PDB entry 2ONK | X-ray diffraction, 3.10 A resolution | chains D and E of the 5 polymer chains in the assembly

[Chain D]
Name: Molybdate/tungstate ABC transporter, permease protein
Source organism: Archaeoglobus fulgidus
UniProtKB: O30143 (O30143_ARCFU); residue numbers follow UniProt; this construct covers 1-261
Amino-acid sequence (284 residues; each row starts with the number of its first residue; numbers below 1 keep their minus sign (Met-22 is residue -22)):
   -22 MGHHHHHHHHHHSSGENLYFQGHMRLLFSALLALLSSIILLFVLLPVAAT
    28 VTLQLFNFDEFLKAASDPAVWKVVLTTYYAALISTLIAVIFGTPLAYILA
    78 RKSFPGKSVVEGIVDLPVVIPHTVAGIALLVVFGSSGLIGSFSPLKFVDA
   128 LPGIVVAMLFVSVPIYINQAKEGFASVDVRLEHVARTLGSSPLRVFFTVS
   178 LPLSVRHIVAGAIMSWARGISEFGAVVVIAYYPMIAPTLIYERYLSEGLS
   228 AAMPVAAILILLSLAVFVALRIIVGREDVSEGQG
Not modelled in the structure: -22 to 0, 253-261
Sequence notes: cloning artifact (-22 to -21, -10 to 0); expression tag (-20 to -11)

[Chain E]
Name: Molybdate/tungstate binding protein
Source organism: Archaeoglobus fulgidus
UniProtKB: O30142 (Y094_ARCFU); residues 32-342 here = UniProt positions 32-342
Amino-acid sequence (314 residues; numbered 29 to 342; the number before each row is that of its first residue):
    29 GHMNVKLKVFHAGSLTEPMKAFKRAFEEKHPNVEVQTEAAGSAATIRKVT
    79 ELGRKADVIATADYTLIQKMMYPEFANWTIMFAKNQIVLAYRNDSRYADE
   129 INSQNWYEILKRPDVRFGFSNPNDDPCGYRSLMAIQLAELYYNDPTIFDE
   179 LVAKNSNLRFSEDNGSYVLRMPSSERIEINKSKIMIRSMEMELIHLVESG
   229 ELDYFFIYKSVAKQHGFNFVELPVEIDLSSPDYAELYSKVKVVLANGKEV
   279 TGKPIVYGITIPKNAENRELAVEFVKLVISEEGQEILRELGQEPLVPPRA
   329 DTAVPSLKAMVEVS
Not modelled in the structure: 29-31
Sequence notes: cloning artifact (29-31)
Ion coordination: tungstate(VI)ion W: Asp153, Glu218; Mg2+: Glu167, Asp177
Residues lining bound ligands: tungstate(VI)ion (WO4): Ala40, Gly41, Ser42, Leu43, Ala68, Gly69, Ser70, Ala90, Asp153, Pro154, Cys155, Met217, Glu218, Tyr236, Tyr285
UniProt features mapped onto this chain:
  - binding site (molybdate): Gly41, Ser42, Ser70, Asp153 to Cys155, Glu218, Tyr236
  - binding site (tungstate): Gly41, Ser42, Ser70, Asp153 to Cys155, Glu218, Tyr236

[Interface between chain D and chain E]
Pairs across the interface - 25 pairs, chain D then chain E:
  Lys49(D) - Glu62(E)  salt bridge
  Asp126(D) - Lys36(E)  salt bridge
  Asp126(D) - Arg82(E)  salt bridge
  Tyr208(D) - Arg82(E)
  Tyr209(D) - Gln64(E)
  Tyr209(D) - Thr65(E)  hydrogen bond (side chain-backbone)
  Tyr209(D) - Glu66(E)
  Pro210(D) - Lys34(E)
  Glu219(D) - Thr65(E)
  Tyr221(D) - His223(E)  hydrogen bond
  Leu222(D) - Met217(E)
  Leu222(D) - Met219(E)
  Leu222(D) - Glu220(E)
  Ser223(D) - Thr44(E)
  Ser223(D) - Ala67(E)
  Ser223(D) - Met219(E)
  Glu224(D) - Glu45(E)
  Glu224(D) - Lys48(E)  salt bridge
  Glu224(D) - Ile222(E)
  Glu224(D) - His243(E)
  Gly225(D) - Ile222(E)
  Gly225(D) - Glu226(E)
  Leu226(D) - His223(E)
  Leu226(D) - Glu226(E)  hydrogen bond (backbone-side chain)
  Ser227(D) - Glu226(E)  hydrogen bond (backbone-side chain)
Also at the interface, not in a pair above, chain E (19 interface residues in all): Ser227

[In short]
The interface between chain D and chain E involves 13 residues on one side and 19 on the other, with 4
hydrogen bonds and 4 salt bridges. Among the polar pairs are Lys49(D)-Glu62(E), Asp126(D)-Lys36(E) and
Asp126(D)-Arg82(E). Chain E binds tungstate(VI)ion.
Here chain D is Molybdate/tungstate ABC transporter, permease protein and chain E is Molybdate/tungstate
binding protein, both from Archaeoglobus fulgidus. Entry 2ONK (ABC transporter ModBC in complex with its
binding protein ModA) was determined by X-ray diffraction (same publication as 2ONR and 2ONS).
